Entry 6Q4P (X-ray diffraction, 2.80 A resolution); this record covers chains A and B of the 5 polymer chains in the assembly.

== Chain A (and B) ==
Molecule: Multidrug efflux pump subunit AcrB
From: Escherichia coli K-12
Notes: chain B of this document is another copy of the same molecule, construct and numbering; everything in this record applies to it too
UniProt: P31224 (ACRB_ECOLI); residues 1-1049 here = UniProt positions 1-1049
Chain sequence (1057 residues; each row starts with the number of its first residue):
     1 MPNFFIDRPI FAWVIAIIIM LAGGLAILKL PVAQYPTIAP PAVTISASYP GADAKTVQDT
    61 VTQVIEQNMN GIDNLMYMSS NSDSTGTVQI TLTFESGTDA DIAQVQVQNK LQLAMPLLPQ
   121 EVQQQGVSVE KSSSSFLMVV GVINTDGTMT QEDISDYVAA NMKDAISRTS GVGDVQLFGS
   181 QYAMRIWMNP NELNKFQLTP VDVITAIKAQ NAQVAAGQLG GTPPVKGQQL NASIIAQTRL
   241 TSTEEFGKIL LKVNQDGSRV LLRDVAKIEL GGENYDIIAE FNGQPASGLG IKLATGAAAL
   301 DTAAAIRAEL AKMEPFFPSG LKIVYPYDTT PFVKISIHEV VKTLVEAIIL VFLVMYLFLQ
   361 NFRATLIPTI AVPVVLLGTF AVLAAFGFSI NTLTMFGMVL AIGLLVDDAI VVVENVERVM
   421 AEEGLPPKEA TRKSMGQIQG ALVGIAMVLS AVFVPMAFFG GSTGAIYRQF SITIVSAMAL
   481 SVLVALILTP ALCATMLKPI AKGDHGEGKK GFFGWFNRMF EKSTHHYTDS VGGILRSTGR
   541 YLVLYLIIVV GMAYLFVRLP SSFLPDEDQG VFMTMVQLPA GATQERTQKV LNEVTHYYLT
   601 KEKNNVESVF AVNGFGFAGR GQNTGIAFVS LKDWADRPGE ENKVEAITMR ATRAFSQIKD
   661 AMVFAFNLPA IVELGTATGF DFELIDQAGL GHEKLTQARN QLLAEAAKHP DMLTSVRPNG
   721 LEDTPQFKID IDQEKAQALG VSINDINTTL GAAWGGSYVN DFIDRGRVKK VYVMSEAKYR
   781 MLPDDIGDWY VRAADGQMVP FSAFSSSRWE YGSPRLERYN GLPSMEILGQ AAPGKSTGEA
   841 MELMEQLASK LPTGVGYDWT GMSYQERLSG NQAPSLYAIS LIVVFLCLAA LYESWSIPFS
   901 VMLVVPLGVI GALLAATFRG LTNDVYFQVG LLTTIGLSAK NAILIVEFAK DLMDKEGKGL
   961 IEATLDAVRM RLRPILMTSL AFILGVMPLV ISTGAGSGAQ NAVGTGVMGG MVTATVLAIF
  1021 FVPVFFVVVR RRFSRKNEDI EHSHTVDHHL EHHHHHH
Unresolved in the structure: 1043-1057 (chain B: 1035-1057)
Construct notes: engineered mutation Ala298 (Asn in P31224); expression tag (1050-1057)
Swiss-Prot annotation at these positions:
  - mutagenesis: His526 (H526Y: Partially restores chloramphenicol resistance to an AcrZ G30R mutant)
From the paper describing this entry:
  - binding site for fusidic acid: Ile337, His338, Val341
  - mutagenesis - L300A, F332A, V340A, F380A, Q1000A: decreased growth in response to DCX
  - mutagenesis - L300A, P326A, F332A, V340A, F380A, Q1000A: decreased growth in response to OXA
  - mutagenesis - L300A, F332A, Q1000A: unchanged growth in response to PIP
  - mutagenesis - L300A: unchanged growth in response to erythromycin
  - mutagenesis - L300A: unchanged growth in response to TPP+
  - mutagenesis - D301A, K334A: unchanged growth in response to all drugs tested
  - mutagenesis - V340A, F380A: decreased growth in response to PIP
  - mutagenesis - M398A: increased growth in response to all substrates tested
  - mutagenesis - I27A: increased growth in response to DCX
  - mutagenesis - I27A: increased growth in response to OXA
  - mutagenesis - I27A: increased growth in response to PIP
  - mutagenesis - I27A: unchanged expression
  - mutagenesis - Y327A, S630A: decreased growth in response to carboxylated beta-lactams
  - mutagenesis - W634A: abolished expression
  - mutagenesis - V340A, F380A: unchanged growth in response to ERY
  - mutagenesis - M398A: decreased growth

== Interface between chain A and chain B ==
Pairs across the interface (138; chain A residue first):
  Arg8(A) with Glu893(B)
  Pro9(A) with Glu893(B)
  Ile10(A) with Ala889(B); Glu893(B), hydrogen bond (backbone-side chain); Ser894(B); Trp895(B)
  Phe11(A) with Ala890(B); Glu893(B), hydrogen bond (backbone-side chain)
  Trp13(A) with Trp895(B), hydrophobic
  Val14(A) with Leu886(B)
  Ile17(A) with Leu886(B), hydrophobic
  Leu21(A) with Ile882(B), hydrophobic; Leu886(B), hydrophobic
  Leu25(A) with Ile879(B), hydrophobic
  Asp101(A) with Asp73(B); Ile102(B); Gln106(B), hydrogen bond
  Gln104(A) with Lys110(B)
  Val105(A) with Val105(B), hydrophobic
  Gln108(A) with Asn109(B), hydrogen bond (side chain-backbone); Leu113(B)
  Gln112(A) with Gln112(B), hydrogen bond
  Gln123(A) with Pro116(B); Leu117(B)
  Gln124(A) with Leu117(B)
  Val127(A) with Leu113(B)
  Val129(A) with Lys110(B), hydrogen bond (backbone-side chain)
  Lys131(A) with Asp73(B), salt bridge
  Asp164(A) with Gln67(B); Asn70(B)
  Ser167(A) with Asn70(B); Gly71(B), hydrogen bond (backbone-backbone)
  Arg168(A) with Met69(B); Met78(B); Asn820(B), hydrogen bond (side chain-backbone)
  Ser170(A) with Asp73(B); Asn74(B), hydrogen bond (side chain-backbone)
  Ala209(A) with Ile743(B)
  Gln210(A) with Gln733(B); Gln737(B)
  Gln213(A) with Thr56(B), hydrogen bond; Thr60(B)
  Val214(A) with Asp53(B); Thr56(B); Asn747(B)
  Ala215(A) with Tyr49(B), hydrophobic; Pro50(B); Gly51(B); Ala52(B), hydrophobic; Gly751(B)
  Ala216(A) with Gly51(B), hydrogen bond (backbone-backbone); Leu750(B), hydrophobic; Trp754(B)
  Gly217(A) with Gly51(B), hydrogen bond (backbone-backbone); Trp754(B); Gly755(B)
  Gln218(A) with Ser84(B), hydrogen bond (side chain-backbone); Gln622(B); Trp754(B); Arg780(B)
  Leu219(A) with Phe727(B), hydrophobic; Trp754(B), hydrophobic; Met781(B); Leu782(B); Pro783(B); Trp809(B), hydrophobic
  Gly220(A) with Gln622(B), hydrogen bond (backbone-side chain); Arg780(B); Met781(B), hydrogen bond (backbone-backbone)
  Gly221(A) with Gln622(B); Arg780(B), hydrogen bond (backbone-side chain); Met781(B)
  Thr222(A) with Tyr275(B); Asp276(B), hydrogen bond; Gln584(B); Gln622(B); Met774(B); Arg780(B)
  Pro223(A) with Trp187(B); Tyr275(B); Ala777(B); Arg780(B), hydrogen bond (backbone-side chain)
  Pro224(A) with Gln584(B); Ala777(B); Met781(B), hydrophobic
  Val225(A) with Ala777(B), hydrophobic; Lys778(B); Met781(B)
  Lys226(A) with Glu585(B)
  Gly227(A) with Glu585(B), hydrogen bond (backbone-side chain)
  Gln228(A) with Thr583(B), hydrogen bond (backbone-side chain); Glu585(B); Met781(B), hydrogen bond (side chain-backbone); Leu782(B)
  Gln229(A) with Gly581(B); Thr583(B); Arg586(B)
  Leu230(A) with Thr583(B); Leu782(B), hydrophobic; Pro783(B)
  Asn231(A) with Gly581(B); Gln622(B), hydrogen bond
  Ala232(A) with Pro725(B)
  Ser233(A) with Ser84(B), hydrogen bond; Gln726(B); Phe727(B), hydrogen bond (backbone-backbone)
  Ile234(A) with Phe727(B); Ile729(B), hydrophobic; Trp754(B), hydrophobic
  Ile235(A) with Asp53(B); Gln726(B); Phe727(B), hydrogen bond (backbone-backbone); Lys728(B); Ile729(B), hydrogen bond (backbone-backbone)
  Ala236(A) with Lys728(B), hydrogen bond (backbone-side chain); Ile729(B)
  Gln237(A) with Gln733(B); Ile743(B); Asn747(B), hydrogen bond
  Thr238(A) with Lys728(B)
  Leu250(A) with Glu734(B); Gln737(B), hydrogen bond (backbone-side chain)
  Lys252(A) with Gln737(B)
  Val253(A) with Gln737(B)
  Arg259(A) with Glu734(B), salt bridge
  Lys312(A) with Asp858(B), salt bridge
  Phe316(A) with Gln687(B); Gly854(B); Val855(B); Gly856(B)
  Ile763(A) with Asp59(B)
  Arg765(A) with Gly689(B)
  Gly766(A) with Gln63(B), hydrogen bond (backbone-side chain)
  Arg767(A) with Gln63(B); Gln67(B)
  Val768(A) with Asp59(B); Gln63(B), hydrogen bond (backbone-side chain); Gln67(B), hydrogen bond (backbone-side chain)
Interface residues without a listed pair, chain A (72 interface residues in all): Ile18, Ile102, Leu111, Met115, Gly126, Ser128, Asn161, Val172, Arg239, Leu251
Interface residues without a listed pair, chain B (79 interface residues in all): Lys55, Val64, Glu66, Ile72, Leu75, Ile731, Gly821

== Overview ==
The interface between chain A and chain B involves 72 residues on one side and 79 on the other; the contacts
include 32 hydrogen bonds and 3 salt bridges. Polar contacts include Lys131(A)-Asp73(B), Arg259(A)-Glu734(B)
and Lys312(A)-Asp858(B). The paper reports a binding site for fusidic acid at Ile337(A), His338(A) and
Val341(A); L300A, P326A and F332A of chain A, among others, reduce growth in response to OXA; 13 substitutions
were tested in all.
Chain A and chain B are both Multidrug efflux pump subunit AcrB (Escherichia coli K-12); the structure,
Fusidic acid bound AcrB_N298A, was determined by X-ray diffraction (same publication as 6Q4N and 6Q4O).
